Entry 7OKO (electron microscopy, 3.40 A resolution); this record covers chains g and k of the 65 polymer chains in the assembly.

== Chain g ==
Molecule: Type IV conjugative transfer system lipoprotein TraV
Organism: Salmonella enterica
UniProt: A0A753A8N9 (A0A753A8N9_SALER); residues 1-204 here = UniProt positions 1-204
Sequence (204 residues; each row starts with the number of its first residue):
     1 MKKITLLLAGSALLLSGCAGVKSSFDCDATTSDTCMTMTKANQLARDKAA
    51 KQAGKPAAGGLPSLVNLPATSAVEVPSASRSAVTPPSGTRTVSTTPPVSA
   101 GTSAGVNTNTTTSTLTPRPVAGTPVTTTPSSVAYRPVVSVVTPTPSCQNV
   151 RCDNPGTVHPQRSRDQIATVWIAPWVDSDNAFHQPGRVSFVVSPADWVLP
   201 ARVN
Not modelled in the structure: 1-68, 81-156
What the authors report for this chain:
  - post-translational modification sites: Cys18 (citing earlier work)

== Chain k ==
Molecule: Type-F conjugative transfer system secretin TraK
Organism: Salmonella enterica subsp. salamae serovar 58:l,z13,z28:z6
UniProt: A0A734HNY4 (A0A734HNY4_SALER); residue numbers follow UniProt; this construct covers 24-239
Sequence (216 residues; numbered 24 to 239; the number before each row is that of its first residue):
    24 AQSPATISLPQGGQFRLSISNTDPNMIFIPGDKVTAITAPGGMLADKRLT
    74 TAGGVLFTSVATRTFTIFVETALGQTFSVVATPVKGEGRVYRLMSAEPPS
   124 RPETRKWETAQAYEKLLISLNRAVLTGDIPDGYGEVKPLSDGIRLPGGFS
   174 VTPLKAWAGDQLRADRYELRNANTWGVALREQDFWKPGVRAVMFDNNAQT
   224 LMGGGRMTVTVIRGNG

== Interface between chain g and chain k ==
Contacting residue pairs (9; chain g residue first):
  Thr70(g) - Gln184(k)
  Ser71(g) - Gln184(k)  hydrogen bond
  Ser71(g) - Arg213(k)
  Ala72(g) - Tyr136(k)
  Ala72(g) - Arg213(k)  hydrogen bond (backbone-side chain)
  Glu74(g) - Tyr136(k)  hydrogen bond
  Glu74(g) - Arg213(k)  salt bridge
  Pro76(g) - Trp208(k)  hydrophobic
  Ser77(g) - Trp208(k)
Interface residues without a listed pair, chain k (5 interface residues in all): Val212

== In short ==
6 residues of chain g and 5 residues of chain k are in contact; the contacts include 3 hydrogen bonds and 1
salt bridge. Polar contacts include Glu74(g)-Arg213(k), Ser71(g)-Gln184(k) and Ala72(g)-Arg213(k). The paper
reports a modification site at Cys18(g).
Chain g is Type IV conjugative transfer system lipoprotein TraV (Salmonella enterica) and chain k is Type-F
conjugative transfer system secretin TraK (Salmonella enterica subsp. salamae serovar 58:l,z13,z28:z6); the
structure, Structure of the outer-membrane core complex (outer ring) from a conjugative type IV secretion
system, was determined by electron microscopy (same publication as 7OKN).
